PDB entry 8KEA | electron microscopy, 3.44 A resolution | chains J and n of the 45 polymer chains in the assembly

# Chain J
Name: baseplate gp16
Organism: unclassified Caudoviricetes
Sequence (155 residues; each row starts with the number of its first residue):
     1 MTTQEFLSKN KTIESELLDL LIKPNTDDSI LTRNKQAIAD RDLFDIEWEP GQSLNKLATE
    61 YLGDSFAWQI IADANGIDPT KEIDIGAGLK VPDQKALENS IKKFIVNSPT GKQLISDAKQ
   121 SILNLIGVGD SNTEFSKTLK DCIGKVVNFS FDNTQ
Disordered / not traced: 1, 153-155

# Chain n
Name: wedge protein gp31
Organism: unclassified Caudoviricetes
Sequence (390 residues; each row starts with the number of its first residue):
     1 MTTDLNAPQL VVDDYEQLII DSLVHTNVVS NGEFTDLDAS GFMRPFAGTM AYAGSELLYK
    61 ANLASIAAAK SFFKNVLGVP EDTGTKATTT LQFGLSASLS TDFIVPINFQ VSDLSGTLRF
   121 YTIGNLVIPA GATFGTIEAI AEDIGEKYNV SANFIDQYST PLTYLQYVTN IRPATNGRSG
   181 ETIDNLIERC AQIIRIRNPV SALDFEQLAE LTMGEGSRCK AIGLLGINKI VTDPQPGVVH
   241 LFLLDVNGNP ADPVTISTVG ATLQPRIMLG TRLLISPMEV LNIELELIAL SDSSKTFQQL
   301 ADDILEALKV FFNPANLTPG EPVLIEEVKF AIRSVGGLSI SYLQMNDNAI NIPMPNQWTI
   361 PRFSYIGFEL TDSEGTVYRD NVVTVTNPEE
Disordered / not traced: 1-4

# Chain J / chain n interface
Contacting residue pairs (69; chain J residue first):
  Thr2(J) - Ile275(n)
  Thr2(J) - Ser276(n)
  Thr2(J) - Pro277(n)
  Thr3(J) - Ile227(n)
  Thr3(J) - Lys229(n)
  Thr3(J) - His240(n)
  Thr3(J) - Leu274(n)
  Thr3(J) - Ile275(n)
  Thr3(J) - Ser276(n)
  Gln4(J) - Pro253(n)
  Gln4(J) - Ile256(n)
  Gln4(J) - Leu273(n)
  Gln4(J) - Leu274(n)
  Gln4(J) - Ile275(n)  hydrogen bond (backbone-backbone)
  Glu5(J) - Arg272(n)  salt bridge
  Glu5(J) - Leu273(n)
  Phe6(J) - Ile256(n)
  Phe6(J) - Ser257(n)
  Phe6(J) - Gly260(n)
  Phe6(J) - Gln264(n)
  Phe6(J) - Leu273(n)  hydrogen bond (backbone-backbone)
  Phe6(J) - Ile275(n)  hydrophobic
  Leu7(J) - Gln264(n)  hydrogen bond (backbone-side chain)
  Leu7(J) - Ile267(n)
  Leu7(J) - Thr271(n)
  Leu7(J) - Arg272(n)
  Ser8(J) - Gln264(n)
  Ser8(J) - Ile267(n)
  Ser8(J) - Met268(n)  hydrogen bond (side chain-backbone)
  Ser8(J) - Leu269(n)
  Ser8(J) - Gly270(n)  hydrogen bond (side chain-backbone)
  Ser8(J) - Thr271(n)
  Lys9(J) - Gln264(n)  hydrogen bond (backbone-backbone)
  Lys9(J) - Pro265(n)
  Asn10(J) - Pro265(n)
  Thr12(J) - Ala261(n)  hydrogen bond (side chain-backbone)
  Thr12(J) - Pro265(n)
  Glu14(J) - Thr258(n)
  Glu14(J) - Ala261(n)
  Glu14(J) - Thr262(n)  hydrogen bond
  Ser15(J) - Pro265(n)
  Ser15(J) - Arg266(n)
  Leu18(J) - Leu208(n)  hydrophobic
  Leu18(J) - Thr212(n)
  Leu18(J) - Arg266(n)  hydrogen bond (backbone-side chain)
  Leu21(J) - Gly78(n)
  Leu21(J) - Ile193(n)
  Leu21(J) - Ile196(n)  hydrophobic
  Ile22(J) - Val76(n)
  Ile22(J) - Leu77(n)  hydrophobic
  Lys23(J) - Asn75(n)
  Lys23(J) - Val76(n)
  Lys23(J) - Leu77(n)
  Lys23(J) - Gly78(n)  hydrogen bond (backbone-backbone)
  Pro24(J) - Asn75(n)
  Pro24(J) - Val76(n)
  Asn25(J) - Lys74(n)  hydrogen bond (side chain-backbone)
  Asn25(J) - Asn75(n)  hydrogen bond (backbone-backbone)
  Asn25(J) - Gly78(n)
  Asp27(J) - Asn75(n)
  Ser29(J) - Ser71(n)
  Ser29(J) - Lys74(n)
  Ser29(J) - Asn75(n)  hydrogen bond
  Ile30(J) - Ala67(n)  hydrophobic
  Ile30(J) - Ala68(n)  hydrophobic
  Ile30(J) - Ser71(n)
  Leu31(J) - Ser71(n)
  Leu31(J) - Asn75(n)
  Thr32(J) - Asn75(n)
Interface residues without a listed pair, chain J (26 interface residues in all): Lys11, Thr26, Asp28
Interface residues without a listed pair, chain n (37 interface residues in all): Leu211

# In short
26 residues of chain J and 37 residues of chain n are in contact; the contacts include 13 hydrogen bonds and 1
salt bridge. Polar pairs include Glu5(J)-Arg272(n), Leu7(J)-Gln264(n) and Ser8(J)-Met268(n).
Chain J is baseplate gp16 and chain n is wedge protein gp31, both from unclassified Caudoviricetes; the
structure, Cyanophage A-1(L) baseplate-initiators, was determined by electron microscopy (same publication as
8KEC, 8KEE, 8KEF and 8KEG).
